PDB entry 7W9S | X-ray diffraction, 2.53 A resolution | chains A and C of the 3 polymer chains in the assembly

Chain A:
Name: Genome polyprotein
Source organism: Enterovirus A71
Notes: EC 3.4.22.29, 3.6.1.15, 3.4.22.28, 2.7.7.48
UniProt: E5RPG3 (E5RPG3_HE71); residues 1-462 here correspond to UniProt positions 1732-2193 (UniProt number = residue number + 1731)
Amino-acid sequence (468 residues; each row starts with the number of its first residue):
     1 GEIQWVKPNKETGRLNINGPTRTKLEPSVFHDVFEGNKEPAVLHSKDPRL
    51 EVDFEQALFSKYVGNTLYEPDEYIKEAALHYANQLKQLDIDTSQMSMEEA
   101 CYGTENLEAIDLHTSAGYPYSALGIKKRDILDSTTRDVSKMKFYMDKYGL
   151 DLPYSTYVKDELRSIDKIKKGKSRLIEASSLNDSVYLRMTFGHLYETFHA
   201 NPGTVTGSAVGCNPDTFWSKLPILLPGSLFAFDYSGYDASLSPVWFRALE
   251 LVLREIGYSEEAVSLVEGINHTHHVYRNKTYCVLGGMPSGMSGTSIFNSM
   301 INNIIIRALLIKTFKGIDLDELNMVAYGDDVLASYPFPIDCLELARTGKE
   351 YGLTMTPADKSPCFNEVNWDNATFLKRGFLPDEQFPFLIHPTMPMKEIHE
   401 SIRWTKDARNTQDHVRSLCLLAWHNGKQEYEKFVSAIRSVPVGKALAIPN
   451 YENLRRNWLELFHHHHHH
Disordered / not traced: 464-468
Differences from the reference sequence: engineered mutation Met291 (Cys2022 in E5RPG3); expression tag (463-468)
Metal / ion sites: Mg2+ site 1: Asp233, Asp329, Asp330 (together with CTP) (shared with A701(C) of chain C); Mg2+ site 2: Asp233, Tyr234, Asp329 (together with CTP); Zn2+: His271, His273, Cys282, Glu343
Ligand contacts: CTP (cytidine-5'-triphosphate): Arg163, Lys167, Arg174, Asp233, Tyr234, Ser235, Gly236, Tyr237, Asp238, Ser289, Thr294, Asn298, Asp329, Lys360
What the authors report for this chain:
  - binding site for CTP: Arg174, Lys360
  - catalytic residues: Arg174, Lys360 (proposed by the authors, not directly observed)
  - mutagenesis - R174A (2700-fold), R174K, K360A, K360R: decreased catalytic activity on CTP
  - mutagenesis - R174A (Kd 979 uM), R174K (Kd 217 uM): decreased binding to CTP
  - mutagenesis - K360A (Kd 51.3 uM), K360R (Kd 10.0 uM): unchanged binding to CTP
  - binding site for the 35-nt RNA strand: Thr114, Ser115

Chain C:
Molecule: 17-nt RNA strand
Sequence (17 nucleotides; row label = number of the first residue in the row):
   686 UGUUCGACGAGAGAGAC
Disordered / not traced: 686-691, 702
Metal / ion sites: Mg2+: A701 (together with CTP) (shared with Asp233(A), Asp329(A), Asp330(A) of chain A)

Interface between chain A and chain C:
Contacting residue pairs (23; chain A residue first):
  Ser295(A) with A701(C), hydrogen bond to the base
  Tyr327(A) with G700(C), hydrogen bond to the base; A701(C), hydrogen bond to the sugar
  Gly328(A) with A701(C), sugar contact
  Asp329(A) with A701(C), phosphate contact
  Asp330(A) with A701(C), phosphate contact
  Leu375(A) with G700(C), sugar contact
  Lys376(A) with G700(C), salt bridge to the phosphate; A701(C), phosphate contact
  Arg377(A) with A699(C), sugar contact; G700(C), sugar contact
  Met393(A) with A699(C), sugar contact; G700(C), sugar contact
  Ser401(A) with G698(C), hydrogen bond to the phosphate; A699(C), hydrogen bond to the phosphate
  Asn410(A) with G696(C), sugar contact; A697(C), sugar contact
  Asp413(A) with A697(C), sugar contact
  His414(A) with A697(C), sugar contact; G698(C), sugar contact
  Ser417(A) with G698(C), sugar contact
  Leu418(A) with G698(C), sugar contact
  Leu421(A) with A699(C), sugar contact
Also at the interface, not in a pair above, chain A (18 interface residues in all): Ser133, Lys406
Also at the interface, not in a pair above, chain C (7 interface residues in all): G694

Summary:
18 residues of chain A face 7 of chain C across their interface; the contacts include 5 hydrogen bonds and 1
salt bridge. Among the polar pairs are Ser295(A)-A701(C), Tyr327(A)-G700(C) and Tyr327(A)-A701(C). The paper
reports catalytic residues Arg174(A) and Lys360(A); R174A, R174K and K360A of chain A, among others, reduce
catalytic activity on CTP.
Here chain A is Genome polyprotein (Enterovirus A71) and chain C is a 17-nt RNA strand. Entry 7W9S (Crystal
structure of the enterovirus 71 polymerase elongation complex (C1S3 form)) was determined by X-ray
diffraction.
